2WSC - chains B and G of the 18 polymer chains in the assembly; structure by X-ray diffraction, 3.30 A resolution.

Chain B:
Molecule: Photosystem I P700 chlorophyll A apoprotein A2
Organism: Pisum sativum
UniProt: P05311 (PSAB_PEA); residue numbers follow UniProt; this construct covers 1-734
Chain sequence (734 residues; numbered 1 to 734; the number before each row is that of its first residue):
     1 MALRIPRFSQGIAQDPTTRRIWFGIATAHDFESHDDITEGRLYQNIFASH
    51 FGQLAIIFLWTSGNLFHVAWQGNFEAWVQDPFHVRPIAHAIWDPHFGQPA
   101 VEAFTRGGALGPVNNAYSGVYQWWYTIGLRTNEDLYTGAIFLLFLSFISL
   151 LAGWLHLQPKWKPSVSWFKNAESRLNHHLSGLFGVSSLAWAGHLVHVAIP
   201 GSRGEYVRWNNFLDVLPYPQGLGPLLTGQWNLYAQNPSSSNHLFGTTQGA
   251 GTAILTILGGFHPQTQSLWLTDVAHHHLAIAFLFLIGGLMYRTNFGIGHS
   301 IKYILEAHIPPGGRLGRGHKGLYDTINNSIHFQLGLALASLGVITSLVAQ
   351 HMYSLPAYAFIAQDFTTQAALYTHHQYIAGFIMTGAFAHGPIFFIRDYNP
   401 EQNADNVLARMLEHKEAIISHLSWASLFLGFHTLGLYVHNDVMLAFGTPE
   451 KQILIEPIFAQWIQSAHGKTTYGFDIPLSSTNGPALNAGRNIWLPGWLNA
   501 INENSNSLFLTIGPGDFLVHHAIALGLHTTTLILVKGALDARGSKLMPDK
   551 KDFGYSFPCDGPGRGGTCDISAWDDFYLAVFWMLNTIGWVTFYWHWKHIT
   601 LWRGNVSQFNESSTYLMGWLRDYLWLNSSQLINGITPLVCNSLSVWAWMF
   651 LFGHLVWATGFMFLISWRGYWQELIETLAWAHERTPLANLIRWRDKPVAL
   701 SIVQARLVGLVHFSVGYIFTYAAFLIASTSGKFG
Unresolved in the structure: 1
Metal / ion sites: chlorophyll a Mg near Asp93 (its only coordinating residue here); 4Fe-4S cluster Fe: Cys559, Cys568 (shared with 2 residues of chain A)
Small-molecule neighbours:
  - beta-carotene (BCR), molecule 1: Ile21, Ile25, Ile691
  - beta-carotene (BCR), molecule 2: Ile57, Phe58, Trp60, Leu182, Val185, Leu188
  - beta-carotene (BCR), molecule 3: Leu65, Trp123, Phe141, Leu142, Trp190, Phe212
  - beta-carotene (BCR), molecule 4: Leu188, Ala281, Phe282, Leu285, Leu289
  - beta-carotene (BCR), molecule 5: Phe332, Gly335, Val343, Met383, Ala386, Phe387, Gly390, Phe393, Phe394, Ala538
  - beta-carotene (BCR), molecule 6: Val645, Trp648, Met649, Phe652, Trp671, Ile675, Phe719
  - chlorophyll a (CLA), molecule 1: Phe8, Gly24, Ile25, Ala28, His29, Phe31, His34, Ser49, Gly52, Gln53
  - chlorophyll a (CLA), molecule 2: Thr18, Ile21, Trp22, Ile675, Ala679, His682, Arg692, Trp693, Arg694, Asp695, Pro697, Val698, Leu700
  - chlorophyll a (CLA), molecule 3: Trp22, Phe652, Leu655, Val656, Thr659, Met662, Phe663, Leu700, Val708, Val711, His712, Val715
  - chlorophyll a (CLA), molecule 4: Ile25, Ala26, His29, Asp30, Glu32, Leu334, Leu338, Phe381, Ile382, Thr384, Gly385, His389, Ile392, Arg396, Tyr555, Trp573, Phe576, Leu707, Val711
  - chlorophyll a (CLA), molecule 5: His29, Phe31, Tyr43, Ile46, Ser49, His50, Gln53, Leu54, Phe168, Arg174, His178, Ile330, Gln333, Leu334, Ala337, Leu338, Leu341
  - chlorophyll a (CLA), molecule 6: His29, Ile56, Ile57, Trp60, Ile378, Phe381, Ile382
  - chlorophyll a (CLA), molecule 7: Phe47, Phe51, Ile148, Leu151, Ala152, Leu155, His156, Trp161, Lys162, Ser164, Trp167
  - chlorophyll a (CLA), molecule 8: Phe47, His50, Phe51, Leu54, Trp123, Trp167, Phe168, Arg174, His177, His178, Gly181, Leu182, Phe183, Ile344, Tyr358
  - chlorophyll a (CLA), molecule 9: Ile57, Phe58, Trp60, Thr61, Ser118, Gly119, Val120, Trp123, Val185, Ser186, Ala189, Leu341, Ile344, Thr345, Val348, Met352, Tyr358, Leu371, His374, His375, Ile378
  - chlorophyll a (CLA), molecule 10: Leu59, Ser62, Gly63, Phe66, His67, His89, Ala90, Trp92, Leu143
  - chlorophyll a (CLA), molecule 11: Trp60, Asn64, Val68, Ala88, His89, Asn114, Asn115, Ala116, Tyr117, Ser118, Val645, Trp646, Met649, Phe719
  - chlorophyll a (CLA), molecule 12: Trp60, Asn64, Tyr117, Ser118, Ala370, Leu371, Thr373, His374, Tyr377, Ile378, Phe381, Trp646, Ile718, Phe719, Ala722, Leu725, Ile726
  - chlorophyll a (CLA), molecule 13: His89, Ala90, Ile91, Trp92, Asp93, His95, Phe96, Phe104, Asn114, Ser644, Val645, Trp648
  - chlorophyll a (CLA), molecule 14: Trp123, Phe183, Ser186, Ser187, Trp190, Leu194, Leu268, Val273, His276, His277, Ile280, Ile344, Leu347, Val348, His351, Ala357, Tyr358
  - chlorophyll a (CLA), molecule 15: Leu129, Thr137, Phe141, Leu145, Ile148, Ser149, Ser186, Ala189, Trp190, His193, His196, Val197, Val207, Phe212
  - chlorophyll a (CLA), molecule 16: Trp167, Asn170, Ser173, His177, Thr293, Asn294, Phe295
  - chlorophyll a (CLA), molecule 17: Ala171, Arg174, Leu175, His178, Phe183, Ile301, Leu305, Tyr323, Ile326, Asn327, Leu336, Ala337, Ser340, Ile344
  - chlorophyll a (CLA), molecule 18: Leu175, Leu179, Leu283, Phe284, Met290, Tyr291, Ile301, Ile304, Leu305
  - chlorophyll a (CLA), molecule 19: Asn176, His177, Ser180, Gly181, Val185, Leu285, Leu289, Met290, Tyr291, Arg292, Thr293, Phe295, Ile297
  - chlorophyll a (CLA), molecule 20: Leu188, Ala189, Ala191, Gly192, Val195, His196, Phe212, Val215, Leu216, Pro217, Gly221, Leu222, Tyr233, Ile254, Leu278
  - chlorophyll a (CLA), molecule 21: Leu225, Trp230, Asn231, Tyr233, Leu255, His275, Leu278, Ala279, Phe282, Leu283, Trp493
  - chlorophyll a (CLA), molecule 22: Ile257, Leu268, Asp272, Val273, His275, His276, Ala279, Ile280, Leu283, His351, Leu355, Trp493
  - chlorophyll a (CLA), molecule 23: Ile286, Gly287, Leu289, Met290, Ile297, Gly298, His299, Ile304
  - chlorophyll a (CLA), molecule 24: Met290, His299, Tyr303, Ile304, His308, Pro310
  - chlorophyll a (CLA), molecule 25: Ile304, Leu305, His308, Pro310, Pro311, Leu322, Val407, Leu408, Met411
  - chlorophyll a (CLA), molecule 26: Pro310, Pro311, Gly312, Arg314, Leu315
  - chlorophyll a (CLA), molecule 27: Arg317, Val407, Arg410, Met411, His414, Ile418, His421
  - chlorophyll a (CLA), molecule 28: Leu336, Ser340, Val343, Ile344, Leu347, Gln350, His351, Tyr353, Ser354, Leu355, Phe509
  - chlorophyll a (CLA), molecule 29: Val343, Ser346, Gln350, Gln376, Gly380, Met383, Phe387, Leu527, Thr530, Thr531, Leu534, Met583, Thr586, Ile587, Val590
  - chlorophyll a (CLA), molecule 30: Ser346, Gln350, Tyr353, Tyr372, Gln376, Phe459, Ala460, Ile463, Gln464, Phe509, Leu510, His520, Ile523, Val590, Tyr593, Trp594, Lys597, His598
  - chlorophyll a (CLA), molecule 31: Ala417, His421, Trp424
  - chlorophyll a (CLA), molecule 32: Ile418, His421, Leu422, Trp424, Ala524, Leu527, His528, Thr531
  - chlorophyll a (CLA), molecule 33: Ser420, Ser423, Trp424, Leu427
  - chlorophyll a (CLA), molecule 34: Ser423, Ser426, Leu427, Gly430, Phe431, Leu434, Leu525, Thr529, Leu532, Ile533, Leu578, Phe581, Trp582
  - chlorophyll a (CLA), molecule 35: Trp424, Leu427, Phe428, Phe431, His432
  - chlorophyll a (CLA), molecule 36: Trp424, Phe428, Leu429, Ile455, Glu456, Pro457, Ile458, Phe459, Ala460, Asp516, Phe517, His520, His521, Ala524, His528
  - chlorophyll a (CLA), molecule 37: Phe431, Leu434, Gly435, Leu436, Val438, His439, Val442, Met443, Lys451
  - chlorophyll a (CLA), molecule 38: Thr433, Tyr437, Ala522, Asn585, Trp589, Phe592, Leu616, Trp619, Leu620, Leu624, Ser628, Phe650, His654, Trp657, Phe713, Tyr717, Thr720, Tyr721, Phe724
  - chlorophyll a (CLA), molecule 39: Tyr437, Val438, Asp441, Phe581, Trp582, Leu584, Asn585, Trp589, Leu616, Trp657, Phe713
  - chlorophyll a (CLA), molecule 40: Ile458, Phe459, Trp462
  - chlorophyll a (CLA), molecule 41: Trp462, Ile463, Ala466, His467, Leu498, Phe509
  - chlorophyll a (CLA), molecule 42: Leu486, Ala488, Gly489, Ile492, Trp493, Leu494
  - chlorophyll a (CLA), molecule 43: Leu620, Leu624, Trp625
  - chlorophyll a (CLA), molecule 44: Trp648, Leu651, Phe652, His654, Leu655, Trp657, Ala658
  - chlorophyll a (CLA), molecule 45: Leu655, Ala658, Thr659, Phe661, Met662, Ile665, Ser666, Tyr670, Trp671
  - chlorophyll a (CLA), molecule 46: Leu678, Ala681, His682, Thr685, Ala688, Ile691
  - chlorophyll a (CLA), molecule 47: Trp680, Arg684, Thr685, Pro686
  - phylloquinone (PQN): Trp22, Ile25, Met662, Phe663, Ser666, Trp667, Arg668, Trp671, Ala699, Leu700, Ser701, Ala705
  - 4Fe-4S cluster (SF4): Cys559, Asp560, Pro562, Thr567, Cys568, Trp667, Ile702
Curated features (UniProtKB/Swiss-Prot):
  - binding site ([4Fe-4S] cluster): Cys559, Cys568
  - binding site (chlorophyll a): His654, Met662, Tyr670
  - binding site (phylloquinone): Trp671

Chain G:
Molecule: Photosystem I reaction center subunit V, chloroplastic
Organism: Spinacia oleracea
UniProt: P12357 (PSAG_SPIOL); residues -68 to 98 here correspond to UniProt positions 1-167 (UniProt number = residue number + 69)
Chain sequence (167 residues; numbered -68 to 98; the number before each row is that of its first residue; numbers below 1 keep their minus sign (Met-68 is residue -68)):
   -68 MAAATASLSSTLLAPCSSKQPQPQQQHQHQQLKCKSFSGLRPLKLNISSN
   -18 NSSSSLSMSSARRSMTCRAELSPSLVISLSTGLSLFLGRFVFFNFQRENM
    32 AKQVPEQNGMSHFEAGDTRAKEYVSLLKSNDPVGFNIVDVLAWGSIGHIV
    82 AYYILATASNGYDPSFF
Unresolved in the structure: -68 to 3
Small-molecule neighbours:
  - chlorophyll a (CLA), molecule 1: Phe26, Gln27, Arg28, Lys59, Ser60, Pro63, Val64
  - chlorophyll a (CLA), molecule 2: Gln38, Asn39, Met41

Chain B / chain G interface:
Contacting residue pairs (33; chain B residue first):
  Trp167(B) - Met41(G)  hydrophobic
  Glu172(B) - Thr49(G)
  Gly223(B) - Phe97(G)
  Pro224(B) - Phe97(G)  hydrophobic
  Thr227(B) - Phe97(G)
  Gly228(B) - Ile8(G)
  Gln229(B) - Val7(G)
  Gln229(B) - Phe98(G)
  Trp230(B) - Val7(G)
  Trp230(B) - Ser11(G)
  Asn231(B) - Ser5(G)
  Asn231(B) - Val7(G)
  Ile286(B) - Leu14(G)  hydrophobic
  Thr293(B) - Gln38(G)  hydrogen bond (backbone-side chain)
  Asn294(B) - Ala32(G)
  Asn294(B) - Pro36(G)
  Asn294(B) - Glu37(G)
  Asn294(B) - Gln38(G)  hydrogen bond
  Phe295(B) - Ala32(G)
  Phe295(B) - Lys33(G)  hydrogen bond (backbone-backbone)
  Phe295(B) - Gln38(G)  hydrogen bond (backbone-side chain)
  Ile297(B) - Phe21(G)  hydrophobic
  Ser300(B) - Ala51(G)
  Ser300(B) - Lys52(G)
  Lys302(B) - Gly47(G)
  Lys302(B) - Asp48(G)
  Lys302(B) - Thr49(G)
  Tyr303(B) - Lys52(G)
  Tyr323(B) - Gly47(G)
  Tyr323(B) - Asp48(G)  hydrogen bond (side chain-backbone)
  Tyr323(B) - Thr49(G)
  Asp324(B) - Gly47(G)  hydrogen bond (backbone-backbone)
  Asp324(B) - Asp48(G)
Interface residues without a listed pair, chain B (22 interface residues in all): Ser166, Arg292, Asn328
Interface residues without a listed pair, chain G (24 interface residues in all): Met31, Gln34, Val35, Asn39, Arg50

In short:
Chain B and chain G form an interface of 22 and 24 residues respectively, with 6 hydrogen bonds. Polar
contacts include Thr293(B)-Gln38(G), Asn294(B)-Gln38(G) and Phe295(B)-Gln38(G). One chlorophyll a molecule is
bound between chain B and chain G.
Chain B is Photosystem I P700 chlorophyll A apoprotein A2 (Pisum sativum) and chain G is Photosystem I
reaction center subunit V, chloroplastic (Spinacia oleracea); the structure, Improved Model of Plant
Photosystem I, was determined by X-ray diffraction together with 3LW5, 2WSE and 2WSF from the same study.
